7XK6 - chains A and F of the 6 polymer chains in the assembly; structure by electron microscopy, 3.00 A resolution.

# Chain A
Protein: Na(+)-translocating NADH-quinone reductase subunit A
From: Vibrio cholerae O395
Notes: EC 7.2.1.1
UniProtKB: A5F5X1 (NQRA_VIBC3); numbering as in UniProt (aligned over 1-446)
Amino-acid sequence (446 residues; each row starts with the number of its first residue):
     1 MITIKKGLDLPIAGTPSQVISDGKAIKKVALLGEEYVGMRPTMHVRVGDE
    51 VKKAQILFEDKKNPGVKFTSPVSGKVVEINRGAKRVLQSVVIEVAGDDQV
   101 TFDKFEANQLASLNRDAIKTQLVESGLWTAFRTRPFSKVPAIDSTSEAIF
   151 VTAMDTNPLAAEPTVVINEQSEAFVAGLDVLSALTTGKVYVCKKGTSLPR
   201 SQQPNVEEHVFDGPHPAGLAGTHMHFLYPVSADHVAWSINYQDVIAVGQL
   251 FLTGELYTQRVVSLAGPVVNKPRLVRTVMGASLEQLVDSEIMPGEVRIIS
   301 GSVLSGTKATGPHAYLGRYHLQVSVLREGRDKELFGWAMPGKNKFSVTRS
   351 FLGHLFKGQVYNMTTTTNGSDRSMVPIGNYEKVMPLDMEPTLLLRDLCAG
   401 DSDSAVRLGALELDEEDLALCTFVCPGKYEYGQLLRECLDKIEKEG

# Chain F
Protein: Na(+)-translocating NADH-quinone reductase subunit F
From: Vibrio cholerae O395
Notes: EC 7.2.1.1
UniProtKB: A5F5Y4 (NQRF_VIBC3); residue numbers follow UniProt; this construct covers 1-408
Amino-acid sequence (414 residues; each row starts with the number of its first residue):
     1 MSTIIFGVVMFTLIILALVLVILFAKSKLVPTGDITISINGDPEKAIVTQ
    51 PGGKLLTALAGAGVFVSSACGGGGSCGQCRVKIKSGGGDILPTELDHISK
   101 GEAREGERLACQVAVKADMDLELPEEIFGVKKWECTVISNDNKATFIKEL
   151 KLAIPDGESVPFRAGGYIQIEAPAHHVKYADFDVPEKYRGDWDKFNLFRY
   201 ESKVDEPIIRAYSMANYPEEFGIIMLNVRIATPPPNNPNVPPGQMSSYIW
   251 SLKAGDKCTISGPFGEFFAKDTDAEMVFIGGGAGMAPMRSHIFDQLKRLK
   301 SKRKMSYWYGARSKREMFYVEDFDGLAAENDNFVWHCALSDPQPEDNWTG
   351 YTGFIHNVLYENYLKDHEAPEDCEYYMCGPPMMNAAVINMLKNLGVEEEN
   401 ILLDDFGGHHHHHH
Disordered / not traced: 409-414
Differences from the reference sequence: expression tag (409-414)
Small-molecule neighbours:
  - FAD (flavin-adenine dinucleotide): Tyr167, Arg210, Ala211, Tyr212, Ser213, Asn227, Val228, Arg229, Ala231, Thr232, Pro233, Pro234, Val240, Pro241, Pro242, Gly243, Gln244, Met245, Ser246, Ala283, Phe406, Gly407
  - 2Fe-2S cluster (FES): Ser68, Ala69, Cys70, Gly71, Gly72, Gly73, Gly74, Ser75, Cys76, Gly77, Cys79, Cys111
Curated features (UniProtKB/Swiss-Prot):
  - binding site ([2Fe-2S] cluster): Cys70, Cys76, Cys79, Cys111

# How chain A and chain F interact
Residue-residue contacts (13; chain A residue first):
  Arg40(A) - Glu397(F)  salt bridge
  Arg46(A) - Glu368(F)  salt bridge
  Lys61(A) - Asp372(F)  salt bridge
  Lys84(A) - Lys392(F)
  Lys84(A) - Asn393(F)
  Lys84(A) - Gly395(F)
  Arg85(A) - Glu368(F)
  Arg85(A) - Pro370(F)
  Arg85(A) - Glu371(F)  salt bridge
  Arg85(A) - Leu394(F)
  Glu445(A) - Lys100(F)
  Glu445(A) - Gly101(F)
  Glu445(A) - Glu102(F)
Also at the interface, not in a pair above, chain A (10 interface residues in all): Thr42, Lys62, Arg81, Gly446
Also at the interface, not in a pair above, chain F (13 interface residues in all): Glu399

# Summary
The interface between chain A and chain F involves 10 residues on one side and 13 on the other, with 4 salt
bridges. Among the polar pairs are Arg40(A)-Glu397(F), Arg46(A)-Glu368(F) and Lys61(A)-Asp372(F). Ligands of
chain F: 2Fe-2S cluster and flavin-adenine dinucleotide.
Here chain A is Na(+)-translocating NADH-quinone reductase subunit A and chain F is Na(+)-translocating
NADH-quinone reductase subunit F, both from Vibrio cholerae O395. Entry 7XK6 (Cryo-EM structure of Na+-pumping
NADH-ubiquinone oxidoreductase from Vibrio cholerae, with aurachin D-42) was determined by electron
microscopy, deposited together with 7XK3, 7XK4, 7XK5 and 7XK7.
